1MD4 - chains A and B; structure by X-ray diffraction, 2.10 A resolution.

# Chain A (and B)
Molecule: pi glutathione transferase
Source organism: Homo sapiens
Notes: EC 2.5.1.18; chain B of this document is another copy of the same molecule, construct and numbering; everything in this record applies to it too
UniProtKB: P09211 (GSTP1_HUMAN); residue numbers follow UniProt; this construct covers 1-209
Amino-acid sequence (209 residues; each row starts with the number of its first residue):
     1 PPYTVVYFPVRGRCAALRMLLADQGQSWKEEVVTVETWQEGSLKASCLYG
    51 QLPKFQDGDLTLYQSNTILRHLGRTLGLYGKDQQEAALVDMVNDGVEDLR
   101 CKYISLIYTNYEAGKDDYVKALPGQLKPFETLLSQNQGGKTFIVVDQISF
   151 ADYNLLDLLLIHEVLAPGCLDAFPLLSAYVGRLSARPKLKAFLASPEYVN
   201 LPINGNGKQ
Not modelled in the structure: 1
Construct notes: engineered mutation V145 (Gly in P09211)

# Interface between chain A and chain B
Residue-residue contacts (54):
  L48(A) - M91(B)  hydrophobic
  L48(A) - P128(B)
  Y49(A) - M91(B)  hydrogen bond (side chain-backbone)
  Y49(A) - V92(B)
  Y49(A) - G95(B)
  Y49(A) - P128(B)  hydrophobic
  Y49(A) - F129(B)
  L60(A) - Q84(B)
  L62(A) - A87(B)  hydrophobic
  L62(A) - M91(B)  hydrophobic
  Y63(A) - M91(B)  hydrogen bond (backbone-side chain)
  Q64(A) - D94(B)
  Q64(A) - G95(B)
  Q64(A) - D98(B)  hydrogen bond
  N66(A) - D94(B)
  T67(A) - A87(B)
  T67(A) - D90(B)  hydrogen bond (side chain-backbone)
  T67(A) - M91(B)  hydrogen bond (side chain-backbone)
  T67(A) - D94(B)  hydrogen bond
  R70(A) - R70(B)
  R70(A) - D90(B)
  H71(A) - A87(B)
  R74(A) - Y79(B)  hydrogen bond
  R74(A) - Q83(B)
  R74(A) - A86(B)
  R74(A) - A87(B)
  R74(A) - D90(B)  salt bridge
  T75(A) - Q83(B)
  Y79(A) - R74(B)
  Q83(A) - R74(B)
  Q83(A) - T75(B)
  Q84(A) - L60(B)
  A86(A) - R74(B)
  A87(A) - L62(B)  hydrophobic
  A87(A) - T67(B)
  A87(A) - H71(B)
  A87(A) - R74(B)
  D90(A) - T67(B)  hydrogen bond (backbone-side chain)
  D90(A) - R70(B)
  D90(A) - R74(B)  salt bridge
  M91(A) - L48(B)  hydrophobic
  M91(A) - Y49(B)  hydrogen bond (backbone-side chain)
  M91(A) - Y63(B)  hydrogen bond (side chain-backbone)
  M91(A) - Q64(B)
  M91(A) - T67(B)  hydrogen bond (backbone-side chain)
  V92(A) - Y49(B)
  D94(A) - Q64(B)
  D94(A) - N66(B)
  D94(A) - T67(B)  hydrogen bond
  G95(A) - Y49(B)
  G95(A) - Q64(B)
  D98(A) - Q64(B)  hydrogen bond
  P128(A) - L48(B)
  P128(A) - Y49(B)  hydrophobic
Other interface residues (no listed pair), chain A (28 interface residues in all): T61, L88, F129, L132
Other interface residues (no listed pair), chain B (28 interface residues in all): T61, L88, L132

# In short
Chain A and chain B each contribute 28 residues to their interface, with 13 hydrogen bonds and 2 salt bridges.
Among the polar pairs are R74(A)-D90(B), Y49(A)-M91(B) and Y63(A)-M91(B).
Both chains are pi glutathione transferase (Homo sapiens). Entry 1MD4 (A folding mutant of human class pi
glutathione transferase, created by mutating glycine 146 of the ...) was determined by X-ray diffraction
together with 1MD3 from the same study.
